3PNK - chains A and B; structure by X-ray diffraction, 2.21 A resolution.

Chain A (and B):
Name: PTS-dependent dihydroxyacetone kinase, dihydroxyacetone-binding subunit dhaK
Source organism: Escherichia coli
Notes: EC 2.7.-.-; chain B of this document is another copy of the same molecule, construct and numbering; everything in this record applies to it too
UniProtKB: P76015 (DHAK_ECOLI); numbering as in UniProt (aligned over 2-356)
Amino-acid sequence (357 residues; row label = number of the first residue in the row; numbering starts at 0):
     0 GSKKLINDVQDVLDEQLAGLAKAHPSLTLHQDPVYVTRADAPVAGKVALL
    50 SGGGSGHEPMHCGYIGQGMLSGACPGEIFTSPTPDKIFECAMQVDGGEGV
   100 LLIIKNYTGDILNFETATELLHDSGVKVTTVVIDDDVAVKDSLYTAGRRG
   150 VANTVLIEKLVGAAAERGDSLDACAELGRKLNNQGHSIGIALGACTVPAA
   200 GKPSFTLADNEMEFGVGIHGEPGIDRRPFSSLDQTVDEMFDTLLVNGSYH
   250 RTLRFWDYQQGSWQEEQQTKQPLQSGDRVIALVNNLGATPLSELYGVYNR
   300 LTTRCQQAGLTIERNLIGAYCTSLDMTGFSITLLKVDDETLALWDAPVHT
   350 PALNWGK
Not modelled in the structure: 0-1, 356
Differences from the reference sequence: expression tag (0-1)
UniProt features mapped onto this chain:
  - active site: H56 (Proton acceptor), H218 (Tele-hemiaminal-histidine intermediate)
  - binding site (dihydroxyacetone): G53 to H56, K104, D109
  - mutagenesis: H56 (H56A/N: Shows a moderate decrease in the catalytic efficiency but at least a 40- to 300-fold increase in affinity for dihydroxyacetone), D109 (D109A/N: Loss of kinase activity), H218 (H218A/K: Loss of kinase activity)
Covalent attachments: glycerol (GOL) linked to H218
From the paper describing this entry:
  - conformationally variable residues (loop rearrangement): V138 to A145
  - mutagenesis - H56A, H56N: decreased catalytic activity
  - mutagenesis - H56A (Kd 302 uM), H56N (Kd 2.2 mM): decreased binding to Dha
  - mutagenesis - D109A, D109N, H218K: abolished catalytic activity
  - catalytic residues: H56, H218 (proposed by the authors, not directly observed)
  - catalytic residues: D109

Interface between chain A and chain B:
Pairs across the interface - 78 pairs, chain A then chain B:
  K2(A) with L191(B), hydrogen bond (side chain-backbone); L206(B); A207(B), hydrogen bond (side chain-backbone); D208(B); E210(B), hydrogen bond (side chain-backbone)
  K3(A) with F228(B); E292(B), salt bridge
  L4(A) with L191(B), hydrophobic; F228(B), hydrophobic; L231(B); E292(B), hydrogen bond (backbone-side chain); F328(B), hydrophobic
  I5(A) with S230(B); L231(B), hydrogen bond (backbone-backbone)
  N6(A) with S230(B), hydrogen bond; L231(B), hydrogen bond (side chain-backbone); D232(B), hydrogen bond (side chain-backbone)
  E14(A) with N298(B)
  Q15(A) with S291(B); E292(B); Y294(B)
  A17(A) with N298(B)
  G18(A) with Y294(B); Y297(B); N298(B)
  L19(A) with Y294(B)
  K21(A) with Y297(B); N298(B), hydrogen bond; T301(B), hydrogen bond
  A22(A) with Y294(B), hydrophobic; Y297(B), hydrophobic; N314(B), hydrogen bond (backbone-side chain); I316(B), hydrophobic
  H23(A) with Y294(B), hydrogen bond
  E57(A) with S291(B)
  P58(A) with L290(B)
  L191(A) with K2(B), hydrogen bond (backbone-side chain); L4(B), hydrophobic
  L206(A) with K2(B)
  A207(A) with K2(B), hydrogen bond (backbone-side chain)
  D208(A) with K2(B)
  E210(A) with K2(B), hydrogen bond (backbone-side chain)
  F228(A) with K3(B)
  S230(A) with I5(B); N6(B), hydrogen bond
  L231(A) with L4(B); I5(B), hydrogen bond (backbone-backbone); N6(B), hydrogen bond (backbone-side chain)
  D232(A) with N6(B), hydrogen bond
  A287(A) with A287(B), hydrophobic
  T288(A) with L4(B)
  P289(A) with D324(B)
  L290(A) with P58(B)
  S291(A) with Q15(B); E57(B)
  E292(A) with K3(B), salt bridge; L4(B), hydrogen bond (side chain-backbone); Q15(B)
  Y294(A) with Q15(B); G18(B); L19(B); A22(B), hydrophobic; H23(B), hydrogen bond
  Y297(A) with G18(B); A22(B), hydrophobic
  N298(A) with E14(B); A17(B); G18(B); K21(B), hydrogen bond
  T301(A) with K21(B), hydrogen bond
  T302(A) with K21(B)
  N314(A) with A22(B), hydrogen bond (side chain-backbone)
  I316(A) with A22(B), hydrophobic
  D324(A) with P289(B)
  F328(A) with L4(B), hydrophobic
  N353(A) with N353(B), hydrogen bond (backbone-side chain); W354(B)
  W354(A) with N353(B)
Other interface residues (no listed pair), chain A (44 interface residues in all): G295, V296, L323
Other interface residues (no listed pair), chain B (45 interface residues in all): T234, T288, G295, V296, T302, L323

Summary:
The interface between chain A and chain B involves 44 residues on one side and 45 on the other, with 25
hydrogen bonds and 2 salt bridges. Polar pairs include K3(A)-E292(B), K2(A)-L191(B) and K2(A)-A207(B). From
the paper: catalytic residues H56(A), H218(A) and D109(A); D109A, D109N and H218K of chain A abolish catalytic
activity; 5 substitutions were tested in all.
Both chains are PTS-dependent dihydroxyacetone kinase, dihydroxyacetone-binding subunit dhaK (Escherichia
coli). Entry 3PNK (Crystal Structure of E.coli Dha kinase DhaK) was determined by X-ray diffraction together
with 3PNL, 3PNM, 3PNO and 3PNQ from the same study.
